PDB entry 1GDE | X-ray diffraction, 1.80 A resolution | chains A and B

== Chain A ==
Protein: Aspartate aminotransferase
Organism: Pyrococcus horikoshii
Notes: EC 2.6.1.-
Chain sequence (389 residues; each row starts with the number of its first residue):
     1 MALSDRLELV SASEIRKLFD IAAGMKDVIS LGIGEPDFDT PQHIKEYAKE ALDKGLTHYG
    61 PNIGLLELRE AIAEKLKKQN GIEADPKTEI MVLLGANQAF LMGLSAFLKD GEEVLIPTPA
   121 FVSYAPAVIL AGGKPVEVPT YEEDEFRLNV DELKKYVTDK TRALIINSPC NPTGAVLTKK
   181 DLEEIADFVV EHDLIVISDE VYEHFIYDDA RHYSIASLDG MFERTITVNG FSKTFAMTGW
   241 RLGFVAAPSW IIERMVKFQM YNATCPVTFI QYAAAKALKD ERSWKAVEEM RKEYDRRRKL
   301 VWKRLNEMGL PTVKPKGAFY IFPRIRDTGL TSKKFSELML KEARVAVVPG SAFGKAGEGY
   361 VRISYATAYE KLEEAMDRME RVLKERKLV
Disordered / not traced: 1
Residues lining bound ligands: glutamic acid / pyridoxal phosphate: Ile15, Gly34, Gly95, Ala96, Asn97, Phe100, Phe121, Val122, Tyr124, Asn167, Asn171, Asp199, Val201, Tyr202, Ser232, Lys233, Arg241, Tyr320, Arg362

== Chain B ==
Protein: Aspartate aminotransferase
Organism: Pyrococcus horikoshii
Notes: EC 2.6.1.-
Chain sequence (389 residues; each row starts with the number of its first residue):
   501 MALSDRLELV SASEIRKLFD IAAGMKDVIS LGIGEPDFDT PQHIKEYAKE ALDKGLTHYG
   561 PNIGLLELRE AIAEKLKKQN GIEADPKTEI MVLLGANQAF LMGLSAFLKD GEEVLIPTPA
   621 FVSYAPAVIL AGGKPVEVPT YEEDEFRLNV DELKKYVTDK TRALIINSPC NPTGAVLTKK
   681 DLEEIADFVV EHDLIVISDE VYEHFIYDDA RHYSIASLDG MFERTITVNG FSKTFAMTGW
   741 RLGFVAAPSW IIERMVKFQM YNATCPVTFI QYAAAKALKD ERSWKAVEEM RKEYDRRRKL
   801 VWKRLNEMGL PTVKPKGAFY IFPRIRDTGL TSKKFSELML KEARVAVVPG SAFGKAGEGY
   861 VRISYATAYE KLEEAMDRME RVLKERKLV
Disordered / not traced: 501
Residues lining bound ligands: glutamic acid / pyridoxal phosphate: Gly534, Gly595, Ala596, Asn597, Phe600, Phe621, Tyr624, Asn667, Asn671, Asp699, Val701, Tyr702, Ser732, Lys733, Arg741, Tyr820, Arg862

== Interface between chain A and chain B ==
Residue-residue contacts (141; chain A residue first):
  Ala2(A) - Leu608(B)
  Ala2(A) - Lys609(B)
  Ala2(A) - Asp610(B)  hydrogen bond (backbone-side chain)
  Ala2(A) - Ala631(B)
  Leu3(A) - Leu601(B)  hydrophobic
  Leu3(A) - Ser605(B)
  Leu3(A) - Leu630(B)
  Leu3(A) - Ala631(B)  hydrogen bond (backbone-backbone)
  Leu3(A) - Phe758(B)  hydrophobic
  Ser4(A) - Ser605(B)
  Ser4(A) - Phe607(B)
  Ser4(A) - Leu608(B)  hydrogen bond (side chain-backbone)
  Ser4(A) - Lys609(B)  hydrogen bond
  Asp5(A) - Lys609(B)  salt bridge
  Leu7(A) - Ser605(B)
  Leu7(A) - Arg754(B)
  Leu7(A) - Lys757(B)  hydrogen bond (backbone-side chain)
  Glu8(A) - Arg754(B)  salt bridge
  Val10(A) - Lys757(B)  hydrogen bond (backbone-side chain)
  Val10(A) - Tyr761(B)  hydrophobic
  Ser13(A) - Met760(B)
  Arg16(A) - Asn562(B)  hydrogen bond
  Arg16(A) - Val756(B)
  Arg16(A) - Met760(B)  hydrogen bond
  Gly34(A) - Tyr559(B)
  Glu35(A) - His558(B)  salt bridge
  Glu35(A) - Tyr559(B)  hydrogen bond (side chain-backbone)
  Pro36(A) - His558(B)  hydrogen bond (backbone-side chain)
  Asp37(A) - His558(B)
  Phe38(A) - His558(B)
  Asp39(A) - Gly555(B)
  Asp39(A) - Thr557(B)  hydrogen bond
  Thr40(A) - Thr557(B)  hydrogen bond
  Lys45(A) - Leu552(B)  hydrogen bond (side chain-backbone)
  Lys49(A) - Lys549(B)
  Lys49(A) - Asp553(B)  salt bridge
  Leu52(A) - Lys545(B)  hydrogen bond (backbone-side chain)
  Leu52(A) - Trp740(B)  hydrophobic
  Asp53(A) - Lys549(B)  salt bridge
  Gly55(A) - Asp539(B)
  Thr57(A) - Asp539(B)  hydrogen bond
  Thr57(A) - Thr540(B)  hydrogen bond
  Thr57(A) - Thr738(B)  hydrogen bond (backbone-side chain)
  Thr57(A) - Gly739(B)  hydrogen bond (backbone-backbone)
  Thr57(A) - Trp740(B)
  His58(A) - Glu535(B)
  His58(A) - Pro536(B)  hydrogen bond (side chain-backbone)
  His58(A) - Asp537(B)
  His58(A) - Phe538(B)
  His58(A) - Thr738(B)
  His58(A) - Gly739(B)
  Tyr59(A) - Gly534(B)
  Tyr59(A) - Glu535(B)  hydrogen bond (backbone-side chain)
  Tyr59(A) - Lys733(B)
  Tyr59(A) - Thr738(B)
  Tyr59(A) - Arg741(B)
  Asn62(A) - Arg516(B)  hydrogen bond
  Leu94(A) - Leu594(B)  hydrophobic
  Leu94(A) - Ala763(B)
  Asn97(A) - Met760(B)
  Asn97(A) - Tyr761(B)
  Asn97(A) - Asn762(B)
  Asn97(A) - Thr764(B)  hydrogen bond
  Gln98(A) - Asn762(B)  hydrogen bond
  Gln98(A) - Ala763(B)
  Leu101(A) - Leu503(B)  hydrophobic
  Leu101(A) - Phe758(B)  hydrophobic
  Leu101(A) - Tyr761(B)
  Ser105(A) - Leu503(B)
  Ser105(A) - Ser504(B)
  Ser105(A) - Leu507(B)
  Phe107(A) - Ser504(B)
  Leu108(A) - Ala502(B)
  Leu108(A) - Ser504(B)  hydrogen bond (backbone-side chain)
  Lys109(A) - Ala502(B)
  Lys109(A) - Ser504(B)  hydrogen bond
  Lys109(A) - Asp505(B)  salt bridge
  Asp110(A) - Ala502(B)  hydrogen bond (side chain-backbone)
  Val122(A) - Tyr761(B)
  Ser123(A) - Met760(B)
  Ser123(A) - Tyr761(B)
  Pro126(A) - Tyr761(B)  hydrophobic
  Leu130(A) - Leu503(B)
  Leu130(A) - Tyr761(B)  hydrophobic
  Ala131(A) - Ala502(B)
  Ala131(A) - Leu503(B)  hydrogen bond (backbone-backbone)
  Lys233(A) - Tyr559(B)  hydrogen bond
  Thr238(A) - Thr557(B)
  Thr238(A) - His558(B)
  Thr238(A) - Tyr559(B)
  Gly239(A) - Thr557(B)  hydrogen bond (backbone-backbone)
  Gly239(A) - His558(B)
  Gly239(A) - Val767(B)
  Gly239(A) - Thr768(B)  hydrogen bond (backbone-backbone)
  Trp240(A) - Leu552(B)  hydrophobic
  Trp240(A) - Thr557(B)
  Trp240(A) - Val767(B)
  Trp240(A) - Phe769(B)  hydrophobic
  Arg241(A) - Tyr559(B)
  Arg241(A) - Ala763(B)  hydrogen bond (side chain-backbone)
  Arg241(A) - Thr764(B)
  Arg241(A) - Cys765(B)  hydrogen bond (side chain-backbone)
  Arg241(A) - Pro766(B)
  Arg241(A) - Val767(B)
  Arg254(A) - Glu508(B)  salt bridge
  Val256(A) - Arg516(B)
  Lys257(A) - Leu507(B)  hydrogen bond (side chain-backbone)
  Lys257(A) - Val510(B)  hydrogen bond (side chain-backbone)
  Phe258(A) - Leu503(B)  hydrophobic
  Phe258(A) - Leu507(B)  hydrophobic
  Met260(A) - Ser513(B)
  Met260(A) - Arg516(B)
  Met260(A) - Asn597(B)
  Met260(A) - Ser623(B)
  Tyr261(A) - Val510(B)  hydrophobic
  Tyr261(A) - Asn597(B)
  Tyr261(A) - Leu601(B)
  Tyr261(A) - Val622(B)
  Tyr261(A) - Ser623(B)
  Tyr261(A) - Pro626(B)  hydrophobic
  Tyr261(A) - Leu630(B)  hydrophobic
  Asn262(A) - Asn597(B)
  Asn262(A) - Gln598(B)  hydrogen bond
  Asn262(A) - Asn762(B)  hydrogen bond
  Ala263(A) - Leu594(B)
  Ala263(A) - Gln598(B)
  Ala263(A) - Arg741(B)  hydrogen bond (backbone-side chain)
  Thr264(A) - Asn597(B)  hydrogen bond
  Thr264(A) - Arg741(B)
  Cys265(A) - Arg741(B)  hydrogen bond (backbone-side chain)
  Pro266(A) - Arg741(B)
  Val267(A) - Gly739(B)
  Val267(A) - Trp740(B)
  Val267(A) - Arg741(B)
  Val267(A) - Val767(B)  hydrophobic
  Val267(A) - Ile770(B)  hydrophobic
  Thr268(A) - Gly739(B)  hydrogen bond (backbone-backbone)
  Phe269(A) - Trp740(B)
  Phe269(A) - Ile770(B)  hydrophobic
  Ile270(A) - Val767(B)  hydrophobic
  Ile270(A) - Phe769(B)  hydrophobic
Other interface residues (no listed pair), chain A (67 interface residues in all): Ser11, Ala48, Ala106, Gly132, Ser232, Ala236, Met237, Gln259
Other interface residues (no listed pair), chain B (66 interface residues in all): Ser511, Ala548, Ala606, Gly632, Ala736, Met737, Gln759

== In short ==
The interface between chain A and chain B involves 67 residues on one side and 66 on the other; the contacts
include 40 hydrogen bonds and 7 salt bridges. Among the polar pairs are Asp5(A)-Lys609(B), Glu8(A)-Arg754(B)
and Glu35(A)-His558(B).
Both chains are Aspartate aminotransferase (Pyrococcus horikoshii). Entry 1GDE (Crystal structure of
pyrococcus protein A-1 E-form) was determined by X-ray diffraction, deposited together with 1GD9.
